6FKQ - chains A and B; structure by X-ray diffraction, 3.07 A resolution.

Chain A:
Name: Netrin-1
From: Homo sapiens
UniProtKB: O95631 (NET1_HUMAN); residues 39-453 here = UniProt positions 39-453
Chain sequence (415 residues; each row starts with the number of its first residue):
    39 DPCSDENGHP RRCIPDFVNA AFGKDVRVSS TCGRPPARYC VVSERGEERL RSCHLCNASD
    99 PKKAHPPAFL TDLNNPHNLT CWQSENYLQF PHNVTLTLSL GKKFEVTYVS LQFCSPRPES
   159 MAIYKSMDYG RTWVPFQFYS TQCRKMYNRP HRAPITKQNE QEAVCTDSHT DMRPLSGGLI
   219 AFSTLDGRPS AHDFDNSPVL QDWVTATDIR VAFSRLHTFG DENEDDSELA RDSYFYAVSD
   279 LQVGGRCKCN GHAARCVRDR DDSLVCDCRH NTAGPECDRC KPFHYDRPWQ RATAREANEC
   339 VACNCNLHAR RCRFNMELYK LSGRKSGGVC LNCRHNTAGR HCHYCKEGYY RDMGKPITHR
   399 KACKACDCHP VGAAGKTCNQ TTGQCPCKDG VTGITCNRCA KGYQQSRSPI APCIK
Disulfide bonds: Cys41-Cys51, Cys70-Cys94, Cys78-Cys91, Cys119-Cys152, Cys181-Cys203, Cys285-Cys294, Cys287-Cys304, Cys306-Cys315, Cys318-Cys338, Cys341-Cys350, Cys343-Cys368, Cys371-Cys380, Cys383-Cys401, Cys404-Cys416, Cys406-Cys423, Cys425-Cys434, Cys437-Cys451
Glycans and other covalent adducts: N-acetylglucosamine (NAG) linked to Asn95, Asn116, Asn131
Metal / ion sites: Ca2+: Phe107, Asp110, Asn112, Thr118, Ser277
Curated features (UniProtKB/Swiss-Prot):
  - glycosylation (N-linked (GlcNAc...) asparagine): Asn95, Asn116, Asn131, Asn417
  - natural variant: Arg351 (R351H: In a neuroblastoma sample)
What the authors report for this chain:
  - post-translational modification sites: Asn95, Asn116, Asn131

Chain B:
Name: Draxin
From: Homo sapiens
UniProtKB: Q8NBI3 (DRAXI_HUMAN); numbering as in UniProt (aligned over 225-243)
Chain sequence (19 residues; each row starts with the number of its first residue):
   225 MPTLDMALFD WTDYEDLKP

Chain A / chain B interface:
Residue-residue contacts - 26 pairs, chain A then chain B:
  His407(A) - Leu228(B)
  His407(A) - Met230(B)
  Val409(A) - Met230(B)  hydrophobic
  Val409(A) - Phe233(B)  hydrophobic
  Val409(A) - Trp235(B)  hydrophobic
  Asn435(A) - Thr227(B)  hydrogen bond (backbone-side chain)
  Asn435(A) - Leu228(B)
  Arg436(A) - Met225(B)
  Arg436(A) - Pro226(B)
  Arg436(A) - Leu228(B)
  Gln443(A) - Leu228(B)
  Gln443(A) - Asp229(B)  hydrogen bond (side chain-backbone)
  Gln443(A) - Leu232(B)
  Gln443(A) - Phe233(B)
  Ser444(A) - Leu232(B)
  Ser444(A) - Phe233(B)
  Arg445(A) - Leu232(B)
  Arg445(A) - Phe233(B)
  Arg445(A) - Asp234(B)  hydrogen bond (backbone-backbone)
  Ser446(A) - Phe233(B)
  Pro447(A) - Phe233(B)
  Pro447(A) - Asp234(B)
  Pro447(A) - Trp235(B)  hydrophobic
  Pro447(A) - Tyr238(B)  hydrophobic
  Ile448(A) - Tyr238(B)  hydrophobic
  Pro450(A) - Phe233(B)  hydrophobic
Also at the interface, not in a pair above, chain A (13 interface residues in all): Gly410, Cys437
From the paper, about this interface:
  - specific contacts: Asn435(A)-Thr227(B) (hydrogen bond), Gln443(A)-Asp229(B) (hydrogen bond), Arg445(A)-Asp234(B) (hydrogen bond)
  - interface residues, chain B: Leu228(B), Phe233(B)
  - hot spots on chain B (mutagenesis) - F233A: decreased binding to Netrin-1 (chain A)
  - hot spots on chain B (mutagenesis) - L228A, F233R: abolished binding to Netrin-1 (chain A)

Summary:
13 residues of chain A and 11 residues of chain B are in contact; the contacts include 3 hydrogen bonds. Polar
contacts include Asn435(A)-Thr227(B), Gln443(A)-Asp229(B) and Arg445(A)-Asp234(B). The authors report hydrogen
bonds between Asn435(A) and Thr227(B), Gln443(A) and Asp229(B) and Arg445(A) and Asp234(B). From the paper:
L228A and F233R of chain B abolish binding to Netrin-1 (chain A); interface residues Leu228(B) and Phe233(B).
Here chain A is Netrin-1 and chain B is Draxin, both from Homo sapiens. Entry 6FKQ (The crystal structure of a
fragment of netrin-1 in complex with a fragment of draxin) was determined by X-ray diffraction (same
publication as 5Z5K).
